PDB entry 4YZJ | X-ray diffraction, 2.11 A resolution | chain A

[Chain A]
Molecule: Tryptophan dimethylallyltransferase
Source organism: Streptomyces blastmyceticus
Reference sequence: A0A077K887 (A0A077K887_9ACTO); residue numbers follow UniProt; this construct covers 1-391
Sequence (399 residues; row label = number of the first residue in the row):
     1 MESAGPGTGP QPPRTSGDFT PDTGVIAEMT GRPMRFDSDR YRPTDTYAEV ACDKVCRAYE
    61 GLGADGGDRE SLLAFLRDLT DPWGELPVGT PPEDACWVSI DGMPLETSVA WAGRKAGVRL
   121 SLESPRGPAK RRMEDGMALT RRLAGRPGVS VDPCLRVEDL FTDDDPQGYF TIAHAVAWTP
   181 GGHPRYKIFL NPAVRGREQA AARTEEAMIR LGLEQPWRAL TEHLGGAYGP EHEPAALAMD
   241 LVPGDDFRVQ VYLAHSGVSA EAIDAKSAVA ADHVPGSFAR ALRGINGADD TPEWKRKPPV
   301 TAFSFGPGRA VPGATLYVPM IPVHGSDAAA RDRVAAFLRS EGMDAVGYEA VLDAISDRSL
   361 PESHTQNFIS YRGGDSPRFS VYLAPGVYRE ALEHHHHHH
Unresolved in the structure: 1-35, 64-70, 179-183, 389-399
Differences from the reference sequence: expression tag (392-399)
Modified / non-standard residues: Mse1, Mse29, Mse34 (selenomethionine); Mse103, Mse133, Mse137, Mse208, Mse239, Mse320, Mse343 (selenomethionine; parent Met)
What the authors report for this chain:
  - mutagenesis - W97Y (31-fold), A173M (2.3-fold): increased catalytic activity (C5 prenylation activity)
  - mutagenesis - W97Y: unchanged catalytic activity (C10 prenylation activity)
  - mutagenesis - A173M: abolished catalytic activity (C10 prenylation activity)
  - mutagenesis - W97Y/A173M, W97Y/F170W/A173M (28-fold): decreased catalytic activity

[In short]
From the paper: W97Y and A173M increase catalytic activity (C5 prenylation activity); W97Y/A173M and
W97Y/F170W/A173M reduce catalytic activity.
Chain A is Tryptophan dimethylallyltransferase (Streptomyces blastmyceticus); the structure, Crystal structure
of selnomethionin-labeled indole prenyltransferase TleC, was determined by X-ray diffraction (same publication
as 4YL7 and 4YZK).
